PDB entry 6Q14 | electron microscopy, 3.80 A resolution | chains I and J of the 74 polymer chains in the assembly

[Chain I (and J)]
Molecule: Protein InvG
Organism: Salmonella typhimurium (strain LT2 / SGSC1412 / ATCC 700720)
Notes: chain J of this document is another copy of the same molecule, construct and numbering; everything in this record applies to it too
UniProt: P35672 (INVG_SALTY); residue numbers follow UniProt; this construct covers 1-562
Chain sequence (562 residues; each row starts with the number of its first residue):
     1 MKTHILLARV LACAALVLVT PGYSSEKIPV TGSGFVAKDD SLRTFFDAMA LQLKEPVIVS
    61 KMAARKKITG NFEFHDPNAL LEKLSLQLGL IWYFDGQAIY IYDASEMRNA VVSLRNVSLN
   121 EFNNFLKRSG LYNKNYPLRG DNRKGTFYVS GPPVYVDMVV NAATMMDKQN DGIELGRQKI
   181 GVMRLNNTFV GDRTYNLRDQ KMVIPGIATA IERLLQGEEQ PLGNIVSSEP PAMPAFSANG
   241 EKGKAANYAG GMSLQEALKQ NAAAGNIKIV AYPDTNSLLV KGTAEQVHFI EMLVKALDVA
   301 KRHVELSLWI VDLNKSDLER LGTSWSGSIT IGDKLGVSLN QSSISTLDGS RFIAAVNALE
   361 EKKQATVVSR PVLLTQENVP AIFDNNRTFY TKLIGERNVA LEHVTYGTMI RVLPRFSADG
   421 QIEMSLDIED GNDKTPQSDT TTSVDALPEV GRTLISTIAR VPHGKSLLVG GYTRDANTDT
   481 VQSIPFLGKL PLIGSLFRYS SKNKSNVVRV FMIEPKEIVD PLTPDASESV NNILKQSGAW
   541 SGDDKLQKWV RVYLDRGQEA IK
Disordered / not traced: 1-26, 171-174, 224-261, 558-562 (chain J: 1-31, 171-174, 224-261, 558-562)

[Chain I / chain J interface]
Contacting residue pairs - 212 pairs, chain I then chain J:
  Asp47(I) - Leu86(J)
  Asp47(I) - Leu88(J)
  Ala50(I) - Leu86(J)
  Leu51(I) - Leu86(J)  hydrophobic
  Leu51(I) - Gln87(J)
  Ile58(I) - Ala104(J)
  Ile58(I) - Met107(J)  hydrophobic
  Asp95(I) - Tyr148(J)  hydrogen bond
  Asp95(I) - Ser150(J)
  Gly96(I) - Arg139(J)
  Gln97(I) - Tyr136(J)
  Gln97(I) - Pro137(J)  hydrogen bond (side chain-backbone)
  Gln97(I) - Arg139(J)
  Ala98(I) - Met107(J)  hydrophobic
  Tyr100(I) - Met107(J)
  Phe125(I) - Asp141(J)
  Phe125(I) - Thr146(J)
  Arg128(I) - Asp141(J)  salt bridge
  Ser129(I) - Arg139(J)
  Ser129(I) - Gly140(J)
  Val154(I) - Asn109(J)
  Met158(I) - Tyr148(J)  hydrophobic
  Asn161(I) - Val111(J)
  Met165(I) - Ser113(J)
  Met165(I) - Thr146(J)
  Met166(I) - Lys144(J)
  Gln169(I) - Ser113(J)
  Gln169(I) - Leu114(J)  hydrogen bond (side chain-backbone)
  Gln169(I) - Arg115(J)
  Gly176(I) - Pro221(J)
  Gln178(I) - Gln220(J)
  Gln178(I) - Pro221(J)
  Gln178(I) - Leu222(J)
  Lys179(I) - Phe289(J)
  Ile180(I) - Leu214(J)  hydrophobic
  Ile180(I) - Phe289(J)
  Ile180(I) - Leu293(J)  hydrophobic
  Val182(I) - Leu293(J)  hydrophobic
  Val182(I) - Leu297(J)  hydrophobic
  Arg184(I) - Phe416(J)
  Asn186(I) - Arg415(J)  hydrogen bond (backbone-side chain)
  Asn186(I) - Ser417(J)
  Asn187(I) - Arg415(J)
  Thr188(I) - Arg415(J)
  Phe189(I) - Leu413(J)
  Phe189(I) - Arg415(J)
  Phe189(I) - Glu423(J)
  Arg193(I) - Ser456(J)
  Thr194(I) - Arg411(J)
  Tyr195(I) - Ser456(J)
  Lys201(I) - Gln200(J)
  Lys268(I) - Arg213(J)  hydrogen bond (side chain-backbone)
  Lys268(I) - Leu214(J)
  Lys268(I) - Gln216(J)
  Val270(I) - Ala210(J)
  Val270(I) - Arg213(J)
  Tyr272(I) - Gly206(J)
  Tyr272(I) - Ile207(J)
  Tyr272(I) - Ala210(J)  hydrophobic
  Tyr272(I) - Leu297(J)  hydrophobic
  Pro273(I) - Asn378(J)
  Asp274(I) - Thr188(J)
  Asp274(I) - Lys301(J)  salt bridge
  Asp274(I) - Asn378(J)
  Thr275(I) - Asn378(J)
  Asn276(I) - Asn378(J)
  Asn276(I) - Arg415(J)
  Leu279(I) - Leu214(J)
  Lys281(I) - Leu214(J)
  Lys281(I) - Leu215(J)
  Lys281(I) - Glu218(J)
  Lys281(I) - Ala264(J)
  Lys301(I) - Arg460(J)  hydrogen bond (backbone-side chain)
  His303(I) - Ala459(J)
  His303(I) - Arg460(J)  hydrogen bond (side chain-backbone)
  Glu305(I) - Leu468(J)
  Ile329(I) - Lys334(J)
  Arg351(I) - Thr330(J)
  Arg351(I) - Asp333(J)
  Arg351(I) - Lys334(J)
  Arg351(I) - Leu335(J)
  Arg351(I) - Asp348(J)  salt bridge
  Phe352(I) - Lys334(J)  hydrogen bond (backbone-backbone)
  Phe352(I) - Leu335(J)
  Phe352(I) - Gly336(J)  hydrogen bond (backbone-backbone)
  Ile353(I) - Gly336(J)
  Ala354(I) - Gly336(J)  hydrogen bond (backbone-backbone)
  Ala354(I) - Val337(J)
  Ala354(I) - Ser338(J)  hydrogen bond (backbone-backbone)
  Ala355(I) - Ser338(J)
  Val356(I) - Val337(J)  hydrophobic
  Val356(I) - Ser338(J)  hydrogen bond (backbone-backbone)
  Val356(I) - Leu339(J)
  Val356(I) - Asn340(J)  hydrogen bond (backbone-backbone)
  Asn357(I) - Asn340(J)
  Ala358(I) - Asn340(J)  hydrogen bond (backbone-side chain)
  Ala358(I) - Ile484(J)
  Leu359(I) - Ser483(J)
  Leu359(I) - Pro485(J)
  Glu360(I) - Val481(J)
  Glu360(I) - Gln482(J)
  Glu360(I) - Ser483(J)  hydrogen bond (backbone-backbone)
  Glu360(I) - Pro485(J)
  Glu361(I) - Val481(J)
  Glu361(I) - Gln482(J)
  Lys362(I) - Thr480(J)
  Lys362(I) - Val481(J)  hydrogen bond (backbone-backbone)
  Lys363(I) - Asp479(J)
  Lys363(I) - Thr480(J)
  Gln364(I) - Thr478(J)
  Gln364(I) - Asp479(J)  hydrogen bond (backbone-backbone)
  Ala365(I) - Asn477(J)
  Ala365(I) - Thr478(J)
  Thr366(I) - Asp475(J)
  Thr366(I) - Ala476(J)
  Thr366(I) - Asn477(J)  hydrogen bond (backbone-backbone)
  Val367(I) - Arg474(J)
  Val367(I) - Asp475(J)
  Val367(I) - Ala476(J)  hydrophobic
  Val368(I) - Arg474(J)
  Val368(I) - Asp475(J)  hydrogen bond (backbone-backbone)
  Ser369(I) - Tyr472(J)  hydrogen bond
  Ser369(I) - Thr473(J)
  Arg370(I) - Tyr472(J)
  Arg370(I) - Thr473(J)  hydrogen bond (backbone-backbone)
  Pro371(I) - Gly471(J)
  Pro371(I) - Tyr472(J)  hydrophobic
  Val372(I) - Gly470(J)
  Val372(I) - Gly471(J)  hydrogen bond (backbone-backbone)
  Leu373(I) - Val469(J)
  Leu374(I) - Thr457(J)  hydrogen bond (backbone-side chain)
  Leu374(I) - Ala459(J)  hydrophobic
  Leu374(I) - Leu468(J)
  Leu374(I) - Val469(J)  hydrogen bond (backbone-backbone)
  Thr375(I) - Thr457(J)
  Gln376(I) - Glu423(J)  hydrogen bond
  Gln376(I) - Ile458(J)
  Ala381(I) - Ser456(J)
  Ile382(I) - Leu454(J)
  Ile382(I) - Ile455(J)
  Ile382(I) - Ser456(J)  hydrogen bond (backbone-backbone)
  Phe383(I) - Leu454(J)
  Phe383(I) - Ile455(J)  hydrophobic
  Phe383(I) - Gly471(J)
  Asp384(I) - Thr453(J)
  Asp384(I) - Leu454(J)  hydrogen bond (backbone-backbone)
  Asn385(I) - Arg452(J)
  Asn385(I) - Thr453(J)
  Asn386(I) - Gly451(J)
  Asn386(I) - Arg452(J)  hydrogen bond (backbone-backbone)
  Arg387(I) - Lys434(J)
  Arg387(I) - Glu449(J)  salt bridge
  Arg387(I) - Val450(J)
  Thr388(I) - Glu449(J)
  Thr388(I) - Val450(J)  hydrogen bond (backbone-backbone)
  Phe389(I) - Leu447(J)  hydrophobic
  Phe389(I) - Glu449(J)
  Tyr390(I) - Val404(J)
  Tyr390(I) - Ala446(J)
  Tyr390(I) - Leu447(J)
  Tyr390(I) - Pro448(J)
  Tyr390(I) - Arg452(J)  hydrogen bond
  Lys392(I) - Thr391(J)  hydrogen bond
  Lys392(I) - Lys392(J)
  Lys392(I) - Leu393(J)
  Gly395(I) - Ile394(J)
  Gly395(I) - Gly395(J)
  Glu396(I) - Gly395(J)
  Glu396(I) - Glu396(J)  hydrogen bond (backbone-backbone)
  Glu396(I) - Arg397(J)  hydrogen bond (backbone-backbone)
  Arg397(I) - Arg397(J)
  Arg397(I) - Asn398(J)
  Val399(I) - Leu393(J)
  Val399(I) - Gly395(J)
  Val399(I) - Asn398(J)
  Ala400(I) - Leu393(J)
  Leu401(I) - Thr391(J)
  Leu401(I) - Glu402(J)
  Pro521(I) - Lys465(J)
  Pro521(I) - Ser466(J)
  Leu522(I) - Ser466(J)  hydrogen bond (backbone-backbone)
  Leu522(I) - Leu467(J)
  Leu522(I) - Leu468(J)
  Leu522(I) - Met512(J)  hydrophobic
  Asp525(I) - Ser466(J)
  Ala526(I) - Ser466(J)  hydrogen bond (backbone-side chain)
  Ala526(I) - Met512(J)  hydrophobic
  Ser527(I) - Trp309(J)
  Ser527(I) - Glu514(J)
  Val530(I) - Trp309(J)  hydrophobic
  Val530(I) - Val311(J)  hydrophobic
  Val530(I) - Val368(J)  hydrophobic
  Ile533(I) - Val311(J)  hydrophobic
  Leu534(I) - Val368(J)  hydrophobic
  Ser537(I) - Thr366(J)
  Lys545(I) - Gln536(J)
  Leu546(I) - Ile533(J)
  Leu546(I) - Gln536(J)
  Leu546(I) - Ser537(J)
  Trp549(I) - Ser529(J)
  Trp549(I) - Asn532(J)
  Trp549(I) - Ile533(J)  hydrophobic
  Trp549(I) - Gln536(J)
  Val550(I) - Ile533(J)  hydrophobic
  Tyr553(I) - Pro524(J)  hydrogen bond (side chain-backbone)
  Tyr553(I) - Asp525(J)  hydrogen bond (side chain-backbone)
  Tyr553(I) - Ser529(J)  hydrogen bond
  Leu554(I) - Arg370(J)  hydrogen bond (backbone-side chain)
  Leu554(I) - Val372(J)  hydrophobic
  Asp555(I) - Arg370(J)  salt bridge
  Arg556(I) - Lys516(J)
  Arg556(I) - Leu522(J)
Interface residues without a listed pair, chain I (128 interface residues in all): Lys54, Pro56, Val57, Leu131, Ala162, Leu175, Arg177, Leu185, Ala271, Ser277, Ala300, Arg302, Arg320, Leu321, Thr330, Val379, Pro380, Asn398, Tyr406, Thr408, Val444, Ile518, Asp520
Interface residues without a listed pair, chain J (132 interface residues in all): Ile91, Ser105, Asn135, Val299, Leu313, Gln341, Ile344, Ala418, Ser425, Asp427, Thr440, Gly464, Thr523, Ala526

[Overview]
The interface between chain I and chain J involves 128 residues on one side and 132 on the other; the contacts
include 39 hydrogen bonds and 5 salt bridges. Polar pairs include Arg128(I)-Asp141(J), Asp274(I)-Lys301(J) and
Arg351(I)-Asp348(J).
Both chains are Protein InvG (Salmonella typhimurium (strain LT2 / SGSC1412 / ATCC 700720)). Entry 6Q14
(Structure of the Salmonella SPI-1 injectisome NC-base) was determined by electron microscopy together with
6PEE, 6PEM, 6PEP, 6Q15 and 6Q16 from the same study.
